8K8D - chains A and B of the 4 polymer chains in the assembly; structure by X-ray diffraction, 2.20 A resolution.

Chain A (and B):
Molecule: CCAAT/enhancer-binding protein beta
Source organism: Homo sapiens
Notes: chain B of this document is another copy of the same molecule, construct and numbering; everything in this record applies to it too
UniProtKB: P17676 (CEBPB_HUMAN); residues 259-336 here = UniProt positions 259-336
Chain sequence (79 residues; row label = number of the first residue in the row):
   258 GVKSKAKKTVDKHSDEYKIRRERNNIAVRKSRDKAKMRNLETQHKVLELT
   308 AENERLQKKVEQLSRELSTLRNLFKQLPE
Not modelled in the structure: 258-267, 336 (chain B: 258-267, 334-336)
Construct notes: expression tag (258)
UniProt features mapped onto this chain:
  - region: Lys275 to Arg295 (Basic motif), Leu297 to Leu304 (Leucine-zipper)
  - modified residue: Thr266 (Phosphothreonine), Ser288 (Phosphoserine), Ser325 (Phosphoserine)
  - cross-link (Glycyl lysine isopeptide (Lys-Gly)): Lys260 (interchain with G-Cter in SUMO2), Lys262 (interchain with G-Cter in SUMO2), Lys332 (interchain with G-Cter in SUMO2)
  - mutagenesis: Ser288 (S288A: Loss of nuclear translocation)
What the authors report for this chain:
  - binding site for the 12-nt DNA strand: Val285
  - binding site for the 12-nt DNA strand: Asn282, Arg289
  - contacts within the chain: Val285-Arg289 (hydrophobic contact)
  - mutagenesis - E309D (4-fold): decreased binding to the 12-nt DNA strand

Chain A / chain B interface:
Contacting residue pairs - 29 pairs, chain A then chain B:
  Asn296(A) with Asn296(B)
  Thr299(A) with Thr299(B); Gln300(B); Val303(B)
  Gln300(A) with Thr299(B), hydrogen bond
  Val303(A) with Thr299(B); Val303(B), hydrophobic; Leu306(B)
  Leu306(A) with Leu306(B), hydrophobic
  Thr307(A) with Leu306(B)
  Glu309(A) with Asn310(B)
  Asn310(A) with Glu309(B); Leu313(B)
  Leu313(A) with Asn310(B); Leu313(B), hydrophobic; Val317(B)
  Lys316(A) with Val317(B)
  Val317(A) with Leu313(B); Lys316(B); Val317(B), hydrophobic; Leu320(B)
  Leu320(A) with Val317(B); Leu320(B), hydrophobic; Ser321(B); Leu324(B), hydrophobic
  Ser321(A) with Leu320(B)
  Glu323(A) with Leu324(B)
  Leu324(A) with Glu323(B); Leu324(B), hydrophobic
Also at the interface, not in a pair above, chain A (18 interface residues in all): Lys302, Gln314, Leu327
Also at the interface, not in a pair above, chain B (18 interface residues in all): Lys302, Thr307, Gln314, Leu327

Summary:
Chain A and chain B each contribute 18 residues to their interface, with 1 hydrogen bond. Its one
hydrogen-bonded contact is Gln300(A)-Thr299(B). The paper reports a binding site for the 12-nt DNA strand at
Val285(A), Asn282(A) and Arg289(A); E309D of chain A reduces binding to the 12-nt DNA strand.
Both chains are CCAAT/enhancer-binding protein beta (Homo sapiens). Entry 8K8D (Crystal structure of C/EBPbeta
BZIP domain bound to a high affinity DNA) was determined by X-ray diffraction, deposited together with 8K86,
8K89, 8K8A and 8K8C.
